Entry 3S8F (X-ray diffraction, 1.80 A resolution); this record covers chains A and C of the 3 polymer chains in the assembly.

# Chain A
Name: Cytochrome c oxidase subunit 1
Organism: Thermus thermophilus
Notes: EC 1.9.3.1
UniProtKB: Q5SJ79 (COX1_THET8); residue numbers follow UniProt; this construct covers 2-562
Amino-acid sequence (569 residues; numbered -6 to 562; the number before each row is that of its first residue; numbers below 1 keep their minus sign (Met-6 is residue -6)):
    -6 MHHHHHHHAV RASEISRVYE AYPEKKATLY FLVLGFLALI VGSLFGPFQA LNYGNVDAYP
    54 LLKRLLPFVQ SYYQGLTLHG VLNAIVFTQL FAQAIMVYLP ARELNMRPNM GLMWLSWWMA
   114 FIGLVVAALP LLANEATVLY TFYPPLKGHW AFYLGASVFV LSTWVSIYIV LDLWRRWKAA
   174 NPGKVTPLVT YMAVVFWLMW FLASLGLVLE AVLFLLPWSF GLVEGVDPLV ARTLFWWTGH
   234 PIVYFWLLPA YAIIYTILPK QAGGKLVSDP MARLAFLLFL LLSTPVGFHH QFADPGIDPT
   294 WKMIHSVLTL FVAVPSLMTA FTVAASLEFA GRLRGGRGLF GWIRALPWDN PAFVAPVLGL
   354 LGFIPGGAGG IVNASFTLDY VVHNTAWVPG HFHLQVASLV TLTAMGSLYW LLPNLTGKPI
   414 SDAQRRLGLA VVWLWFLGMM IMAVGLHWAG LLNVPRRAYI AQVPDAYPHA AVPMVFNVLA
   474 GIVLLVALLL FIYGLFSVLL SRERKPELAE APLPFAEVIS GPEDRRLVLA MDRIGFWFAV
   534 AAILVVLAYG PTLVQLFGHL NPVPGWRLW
Unresolved in the structure: -6 to 8
Sequence notes: expression tag (-6 to 1)
Ion coordination: heme Fe: His72, His386; Cu ion: His233, His282, His283 (together with peroxide ion); heme-as Fe: His384 (together with peroxide ion)
Small-molecule neighbours:
  - heme-as (HAS): Tyr133, Thr134, Trp229, His233, Val236, Tyr237, Trp239, Leu240, Tyr244, His282, His283, Thr302, Val305, Ala306, Ser309, Leu310, Thr312, Ala313, Val316, Ala317, Leu320, Trp335, Ile336, Trp341, Val350, Leu353, Leu354, Phe356, Ile357, Gly360, Gly363, Ile364, Asn366, Ala367, Asp372, His376, Asn377, Val381, His384, Phe385, Gln388, Val389, Val393, Arg449, Arg450
  - heme (HEM): Leu32, Ser36, Gly39, Pro40, Gln42, Ala43, Tyr46, Tyr65, Leu69, His72, Gly73, Asn76, Ala77, Phe80, Thr81, Leu132, Tyr133, Pro382, Phe385, His386, Val389, Ala390, Thr394, Trp428, Met432, Met435, Arg449, Arg450, Ala451, Leu477
  - peroxide ion (PER): Gly232, His233, Val236, His282, His283, His384

# Chain C
Name: Cytochrome c oxidase polypeptide 2A
Organism: Thermus thermophilus
Notes: EC 1.9.3.1
UniProtKB: P82543 (COXA_THET8); numbering as in UniProt (aligned over 1-34)
Amino-acid sequence (34 residues; numbered 1 to 34; the number before each row is that of its first residue):
     1 MEEKPKGALA VILVLTLTIL VFWLGVYAVF FARG
Unresolved in the structure: 1-3
Small-molecule neighbours: heme-as (HAS): Val11, Leu15, Ile19

# Interface between chain A and chain C
Contacting residue pairs - 42 pairs, chain A then chain C:
  Leu310(A) - Ile19(C)  hydrophobic
  Ala313(A) - Leu15(C)  hydrophobic
  Phe314(A) - Pro5(C)  hydrophobic
  Phe314(A) - Leu9(C)  hydrophobic
  Phe314(A) - Ile12(C)  hydrophobic
  Ala317(A) - Ala8(C)  hydrophobic
  Ala317(A) - Val11(C)  hydrophobic
  Ala318(A) - Ala8(C)  hydrophobic
  Glu321(A) - Pro5(C)
  Glu321(A) - Lys6(C)  hydrogen bond (side chain-backbone)
  Glu321(A) - Gly7(C)  hydrogen bond (side chain-backbone)
  Glu321(A) - Ala8(C)  hydrogen bond (side chain-backbone)
  Arg325(A) - Lys6(C)
  Gly331(A) - Lys6(C)  hydrogen bond (backbone-side chain)
  Leu332(A) - Lys6(C)
  Trp335(A) - Gly7(C)
  Ile357(A) - Leu15(C)  hydrophobic
  Ile357(A) - Thr18(C)
  Pro358(A) - Thr18(C)
  Pro358(A) - Phe22(C)
  Ala361(A) - Thr18(C)
  Ala361(A) - Ile19(C)  hydrophobic
  Ala361(A) - Phe22(C)  hydrophobic
  Gly362(A) - Phe22(C)
  Ile364(A) - Trp23(C)
  Val365(A) - Phe22(C)
  Val365(A) - Trp23(C)  hydrophobic
  Val365(A) - Val26(C)  hydrophobic
  Ser368(A) - Trp23(C)  hydrogen bond
  Thr370(A) - Phe30(C)
  Leu371(A) - Trp23(C)
  Leu371(A) - Tyr27(C)  hydrophobic
  Leu371(A) - Phe30(C)  hydrophobic
  Val374(A) - Val26(C)  hydrophobic
  Val374(A) - Val29(C)  hydrophobic
  Val374(A) - Phe30(C)  hydrophobic
  Val374(A) - Arg33(C)  hydrogen bond (backbone-side chain)
  Trp380(A) - Phe22(C)  hydrophobic
  Trp380(A) - Val26(C)  hydrophobic
  His440(A) - Phe22(C)
  Leu444(A) - Arg33(C)  hydrogen bond (backbone-side chain)
  Asn446(A) - Arg33(C)
Other interface residues (no listed pair), chain C (19 interface residues in all): Ala10, Val14

# Summary
Chain A and chain C form an interface of 24 and 19 residues respectively, with 7 hydrogen bonds. Polar
contacts include Glu321(A)-Lys6(C), Glu321(A)-Gly7(C) and Glu321(A)-Ala8(C). Heme-as is bound between chain A
and chain C. Bound to chain A: heme and peroxide ion.
Here chain A is Cytochrome c oxidase subunit 1 and chain C is Cytochrome c oxidase polypeptide 2A, both from
Thermus thermophilus. Entry 3S8F (1.8 A structure of ba3 cytochrome c oxidase from Thermus thermophilus in
lipid environment) was determined by X-ray diffraction together with 3S8G from the same study.
